Entry 1OXF (X-ray diffraction, 1.69 A resolution); this record covers chain A.

[Chain A]
Name: cyan fluorescent protein cfp
Organism: cfp marker plasmid pWM1009
Sequence (225 residues; each row starts with the number of its first residue; note: 2 numbers in that range are skipped by the numbering (no residue carries them; nothing is unmodelled there)):
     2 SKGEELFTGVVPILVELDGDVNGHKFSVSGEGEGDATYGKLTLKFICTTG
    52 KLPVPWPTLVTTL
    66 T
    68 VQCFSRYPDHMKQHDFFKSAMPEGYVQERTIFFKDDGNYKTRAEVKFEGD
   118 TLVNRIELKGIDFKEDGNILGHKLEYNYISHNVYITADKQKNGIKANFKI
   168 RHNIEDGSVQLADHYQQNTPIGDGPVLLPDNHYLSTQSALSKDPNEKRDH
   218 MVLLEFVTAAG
Covalently attached groups: covalent link Leu64-Thr66; covalent link Thr66-Val68
Modified / non-standard residues: Trp57 (4-amino-l-tryptophan; 4IN); Thr66 ((5Z)-2-[(1S,2R)-1-amino-2-hydroxypropyl]-5-[(4-amino-1H-indol-3-yl)methylene]-3-(2-hydroxyethyl)-3,5-dihydro-4H-imidazol-4-one; 5ZA)
Differences from the reference sequence: chromophore (66, 66, 66)

[Overview]
Chain A is cyan fluorescent protein cfp (cfp marker plasmid pWM1009); the structure, Expansion of the Genetic
Code Enables Design of a Novel "Gold" Class of Green Fluorescent Proteins, was determined by X-ray
diffraction, deposited together with 1OXD and 1OXE.
